PDB entry 8DIS | electron microscopy, 2.62 A resolution | chains D and d of the 12 polymer chains in the assembly

Chain D:
Protein: Hemagglutinin HA1 chain
From: Influenza A virus
Sequence (364 residues; numbered -22 to 341; the number before each row is that of its first residue; numbers below 1 keep their minus sign (Met-22 is residue -22)):
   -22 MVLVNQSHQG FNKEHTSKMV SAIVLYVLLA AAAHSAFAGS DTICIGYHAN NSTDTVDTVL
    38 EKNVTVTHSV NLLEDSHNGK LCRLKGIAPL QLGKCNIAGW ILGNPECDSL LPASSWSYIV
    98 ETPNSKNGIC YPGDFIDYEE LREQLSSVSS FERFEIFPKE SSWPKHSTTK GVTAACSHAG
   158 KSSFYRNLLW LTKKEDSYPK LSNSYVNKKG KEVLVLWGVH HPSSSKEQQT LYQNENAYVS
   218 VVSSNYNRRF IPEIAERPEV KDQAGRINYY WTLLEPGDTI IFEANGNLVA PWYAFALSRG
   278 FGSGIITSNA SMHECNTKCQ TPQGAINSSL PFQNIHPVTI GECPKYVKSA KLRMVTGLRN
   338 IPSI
Disordered / not traced: -22 to 16
Disulfide bonds: Cys72-Cys84, Cys107-Cys153, Cys296-Cys320
Glycans and other covalent adducts: N-acetylglucosamine (NAG) linked to Asn28, Asn40, Asn104, Asn304

Chain d:
Protein: Hemagglutinin HA2 chain
From: Influenza A virus
Sequence (209 residues; numbered 345 to 553; the number before each row is that of its first residue):
   345 GLFGAIAGFI EGGWTGMIDG WYGYHHQNEQ GSGYAADQKS TQNAINGITN KVNSVIEKMN
   405 TQFTAVGKEF NNLEKRMENL NKKVDDGFLD IWTYNAELLV LLENERTLDF HDSNVKNLYE
   465 KVKIQLKNNA KEIGNGCFEF YHKCDNECME SVRNGTYDYP KYSKEFLVPR GSPGSGYIPE
   525 APRDGQAYVR KDGEWVLLST FLGHHHHHH
Disordered / not traced: 508-553
Disulfide bonds: Cys488-Cys492
Glycans and other covalent adducts: N-acetylglucosamine (NAG) linked to Asn498

Chain D / chain d interface:
Pairs across the interface (99):
  Ser17(D) - Glu483(d)
  Asp18(D) - Gln371(d)
  Asp18(D) - Glu373(d)
  Asp18(D) - Phe484(d)  hydrogen bond (backbone-backbone)
  Asp18(D) - Lys487(d)
  Asp18(D) - Cys488(d)  hydrogen bond (side chain-backbone)
  Thr19(D) - His370(d)
  Thr19(D) - Gln371(d)  hydrogen bond (backbone-backbone)
  Thr19(D) - Cys481(d)
  Thr19(D) - Phe482(d)
  Thr19(D) - Met493(d)
  Ile20(D) - His369(d)
  Ile20(D) - Cys481(d)
  Ile20(D) - Phe482(d)  hydrogen bond (backbone-backbone)
  Ile20(D) - Phe484(d)  hydrophobic
  Ile20(D) - Met493(d)  hydrophobic
  Cys21(D) - Trp358(d)
  Cys21(D) - Tyr368(d)
  Cys21(D) - His369(d)  hydrogen bond (backbone-backbone)
  Cys21(D) - Gly480(d)
  Cys21(D) - Cys481(d)  hydrophobic
  Ile22(D) - Trp358(d)
  Ile22(D) - Gly367(d)
  Ile22(D) - Tyr368(d)  hydrophobic
  Ile22(D) - Leu462(d)  hydrophobic
  Ile22(D) - Val466(d)  hydrophobic
  Ile22(D) - Gly480(d)  hydrogen bond (backbone-backbone)
  Gly23(D) - Trp358(d)
  Gly23(D) - Tyr366(d)
  Gly23(D) - Gly367(d)  hydrogen bond (backbone-backbone)
  Tyr24(D) - Ile350(d)
  Tyr24(D) - Ala351(d)  hydrogen bond (side chain-backbone)
  Tyr24(D) - Ile354(d)  hydrogen bond (side chain-backbone)
  Tyr24(D) - Glu355(d)
  Tyr24(D) - Gly356(d)  hydrogen bond (side chain-backbone)
  Tyr24(D) - Gly357(d)
  Tyr24(D) - Trp358(d)  hydrogen bond (backbone-backbone)
  Tyr24(D) - Met361(d)
  Tyr24(D) - Trp365(d)
  His25(D) - Trp358(d)
  His25(D) - Met361(d)  hydrogen bond (side chain-backbone)
  His25(D) - Gly364(d)
  His25(D) - Trp365(d)  hydrogen bond (backbone-backbone)
  Ala26(D) - Trp358(d)  hydrogen bond (backbone-backbone)
  Ala26(D) - Thr359(d)
  Val33(D) - Asn448(d)
  Asp34(D) - Leu445(d)
  Asp34(D) - Asn448(d)  hydrogen bond (backbone-side chain)
  Thr35(D) - Glu449(d)
  Val36(D) - Leu445(d)
  Val36(D) - Leu446(d)  hydrophobic
  Val36(D) - Glu449(d)
  Leu37(D) - Glu449(d)
  His45(D) - Trp365(d)
  Glu116(D) - Glu413(d)
  Glu116(D) - Asn415(d)
  Arg119(D) - Glu413(d)  salt bridge
  Gly279(D) - Thr408(d)
  Ser280(D) - Thr408(d)
  Phe309(D) - Met403(d)  hydrophobic
  Phe309(D) - Ala440(d)  hydrophobic
  Val315(D) - Ala409(d)
  Val315(D) - Val410(d)  hydrophobic
  Thr316(D) - Gln406(d)  hydrogen bond
  Thr316(D) - Thr408(d)
  Thr316(D) - Ala409(d)  hydrogen bond (backbone-backbone)
  Gly318(D) - Phe407(d)
  Gly318(D) - Thr408(d)
  Glu319(D) - Phe407(d)
  Cys320(D) - Thr405(d)
  Cys320(D) - Gln406(d)  hydrogen bond (backbone-backbone)
  Pro321(D) - Gln406(d)
  Lys322(D) - Trp436(d)
  Tyr323(D) - Gln406(d)
  Val324(D) - Thr437(d)
  Lys325(D) - Asp434(d)  salt bridge
  Lys325(D) - Thr437(d)  hydrogen bond (backbone-side chain)
  Ser326(D) - Thr437(d)
  Ser326(D) - Glu441(d)  hydrogen bond
  Leu329(D) - Val444(d)  hydrophobic
  Arg330(D) - Val444(d)
  Arg330(D) - Asn448(d)
  Met331(D) - Lys395(d)
  Met331(D) - Val396(d)  hydrophobic
  Met331(D) - Asn448(d)
  Val332(D) - Asn448(d)  hydrogen bond (backbone-side chain)
  Val332(D) - Thr451(d)
  Thr333(D) - Trp365(d)
  Thr333(D) - Ile392(d)
  Thr333(D) - His455(d)
  Gly334(D) - His455(d)  hydrogen bond (backbone-side chain)
  Leu335(D) - Trp365(d)
  Leu335(D) - His455(d)
  Ile338(D) - Ala351(d)  hydrophobic
  Ile338(D) - Glu355(d)
  Ile338(D) - Gly357(d)  hydrogen bond (backbone-backbone)
  Ile341(D) - Glu355(d)
  Ile341(D) - Gly356(d)
  Ile341(D) - Gly357(d)
Also at the interface, not in a pair above, chain D (53 interface residues in all): Val41, Val43, Leu49, Glu120, Gly281, Ile282, Ile283, Gln310, Pro314, Ile317, Arg336, Pro339
Also at the interface, not in a pair above, chain d (63 interface residues in all): Ile362, Asn372, Val399, Lys412, Phe414, Leu433, Leu452, Val459, Tyr463, His486, Val496

In short:
53 residues of chain D face 63 of chain d across their interface, with 23 hydrogen bonds and 2 salt bridges.
Polar contacts include Arg119(D)-Glu413(d), Lys325(D)-Asp434(d) and Asp18(D)-Cys488(d). Covalently linked
N-acetylglucosamine: at Asn28(D), Asn40(D), Asn104(D) and Asn304(D). N-acetylglucosamine is covalently linked
to Asn498(d).
Here chain D is Hemagglutinin HA1 chain and chain d is Hemagglutinin HA2 chain, both from Influenza A virus.
Entry 8DIS (CryoEM structure of Influenza A virus A/Melbourne/1/1946 (H1N1) hemagglutinin bound to CR6261 Fab)
was determined by electron microscopy.
